3KG1 - chain C; structure by X-ray diffraction, 2.50 A resolution.

== Chain C ==
Molecule: SnoaB
From: Streptomyces nogalater
Notes: fragment: oxygenase
UniProt: O54259 (O54259_STRNO); residue numbers follow UniProt; this construct covers 2-118
Amino-acid sequence (128 residues; row label = number of the first residue in the row; numbers below 1 keep their minus sign (Met-9 is residue -9)):
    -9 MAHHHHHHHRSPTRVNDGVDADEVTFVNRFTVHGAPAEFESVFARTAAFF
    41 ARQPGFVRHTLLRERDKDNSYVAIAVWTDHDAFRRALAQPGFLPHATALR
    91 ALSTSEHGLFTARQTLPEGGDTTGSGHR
Unresolved in the structure: -9 to 9, 107-118
Differences from the reference sequence: expression tag (-8 to 1); engineered mutation Ala63 (Asn in O54259)
UniProt features mapped onto this chain:
  - site (Important for catalytic activity): Asn18, Trp67
  - mutagenesis: Asn18 (N18A: Loss of monooxygenase activity), Phe29 (F29M: Oxygenase activity comparable to the wild-type; when associated with M-40 and M-89), Phe40 (F40M: Oxygenase activity comparable to the wild-type; when associated with M-29 and M-89), His49 (H49A: Moderate decrease of catalytic efficiency), Trp67 (W67F: Loss of monooxygenase activity), Leu89 (L89M: Oxygenase activity comparable to the wild-type; when associated with M-29 and M-40), Arg90 (R90Q: Moderate decrease of catalytic efficiency)

== Overview ==
Curated annotation (UniProt) lists 7 mutagenesis sites.
Chain C is SnoaB (Streptomyces nogalater); the structure, Crystal structure of SnoaB, a cofactor-independent
oxygenase from Streptomyces nogalater, mutant N63A, was determined by X-ray diffraction (same publication as
3KG0 and 3KNG).
